PDB entry 8Z6T | electron microscopy, 2.92 A resolution | chains A and B of the 3 polymer chains in the assembly

Chain A:
Name: Spike glycoprotein, Fibritin, Expression Tag
Source organism: Severe acute respiratory syndrome coronavirus 2
UniProt: chimeric construct of P0DTC2, P10104: residues 18-1212 from P0DTC2 (SPIKE_SARS2) positions 14-1208 (UniProt number = residue number - 4); residues 1215-1242 from P10104 positions 458-485 (UniProt number = residue number - 757)
Amino-acid sequence (1299 residues; row label = number of the first residue in the row; numbers below 1 keep their minus sign (Met-6 is residue -6)):
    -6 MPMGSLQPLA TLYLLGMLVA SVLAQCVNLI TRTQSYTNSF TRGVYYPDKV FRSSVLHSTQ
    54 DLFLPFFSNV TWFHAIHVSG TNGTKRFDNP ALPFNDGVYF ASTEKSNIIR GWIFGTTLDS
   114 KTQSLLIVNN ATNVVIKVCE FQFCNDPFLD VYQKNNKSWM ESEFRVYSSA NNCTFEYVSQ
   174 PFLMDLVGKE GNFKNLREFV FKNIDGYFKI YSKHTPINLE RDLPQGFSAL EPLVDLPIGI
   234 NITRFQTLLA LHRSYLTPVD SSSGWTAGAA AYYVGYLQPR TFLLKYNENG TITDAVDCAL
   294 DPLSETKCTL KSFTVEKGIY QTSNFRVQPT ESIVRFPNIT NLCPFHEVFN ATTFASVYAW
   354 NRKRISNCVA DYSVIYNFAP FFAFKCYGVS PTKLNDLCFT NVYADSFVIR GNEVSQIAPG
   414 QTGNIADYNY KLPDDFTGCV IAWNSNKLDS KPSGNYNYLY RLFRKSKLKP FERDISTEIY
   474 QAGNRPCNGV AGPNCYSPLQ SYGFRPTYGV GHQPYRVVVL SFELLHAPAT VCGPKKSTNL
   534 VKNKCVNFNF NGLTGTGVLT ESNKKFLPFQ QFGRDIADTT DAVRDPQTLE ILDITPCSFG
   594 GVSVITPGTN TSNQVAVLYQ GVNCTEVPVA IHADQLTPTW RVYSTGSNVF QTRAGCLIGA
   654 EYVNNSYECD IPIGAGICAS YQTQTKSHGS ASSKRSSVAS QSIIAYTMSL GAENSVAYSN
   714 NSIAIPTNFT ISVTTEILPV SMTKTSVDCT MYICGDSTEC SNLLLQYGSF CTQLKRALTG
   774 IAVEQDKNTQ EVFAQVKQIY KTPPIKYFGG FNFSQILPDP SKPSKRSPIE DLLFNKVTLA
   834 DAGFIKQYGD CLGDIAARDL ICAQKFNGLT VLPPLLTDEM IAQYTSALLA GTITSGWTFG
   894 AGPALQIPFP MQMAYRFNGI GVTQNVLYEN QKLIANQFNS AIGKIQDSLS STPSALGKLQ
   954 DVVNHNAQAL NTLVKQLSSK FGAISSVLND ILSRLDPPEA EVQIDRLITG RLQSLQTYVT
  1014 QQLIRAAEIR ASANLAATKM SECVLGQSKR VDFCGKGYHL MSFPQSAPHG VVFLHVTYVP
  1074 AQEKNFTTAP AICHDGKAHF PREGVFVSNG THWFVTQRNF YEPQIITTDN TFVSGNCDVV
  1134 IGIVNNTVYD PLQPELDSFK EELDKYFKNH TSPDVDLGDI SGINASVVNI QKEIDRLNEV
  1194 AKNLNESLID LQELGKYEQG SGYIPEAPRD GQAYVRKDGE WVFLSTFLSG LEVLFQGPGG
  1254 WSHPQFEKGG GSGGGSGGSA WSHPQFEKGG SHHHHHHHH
Unresolved in the structure: -6 to 332, 529-1292
Construct notes: initiating methionine (-6); expression tag (-5 to 17); variant Ile23 (Thr19 in P0DTC2), Ser28 (Ala27 in P0DTC2), Ala84 (Val83 in P0DTC2), Asp143 (Gly142 in P0DTC2), Gln146 (His in P0DTC2), Val180 (Glu in P0DTC2), Glu183 (Gln in P0DTC2), Glu213 (Val in P0DTC2), Val252 (Gly in P0DTC2), His339 (Gly in P0DTC2), Thr346 (Arg in P0DTC2), Ile368 (Leu in P0DTC2), Phe371 (Ser in P0DTC2), Pro373 (Ser in P0DTC2), Phe375 (Ser in P0DTC2), Ala376 (Thr in P0DTC2), Asn405 (Asp in P0DTC2), Ser408 (Arg in P0DTC2), Asn417 (Lys in P0DTC2), Lys440 (Asn in P0DTC2), Pro445 (Val in P0DTC2), Ser446 (Gly in P0DTC2), Lys460 (Asn in P0DTC2), Asn477 (Ser in P0DTC2), Ala484 (Glu in P0DTC2), Pro486 (Phe in P0DTC2), Ser490 (Phe in P0DTC2), Arg498 (Gln in P0DTC2), Tyr501 (Asn in P0DTC2), His505 (Tyr in P0DTC2), Gly614 (Asp in P0DTC2), Tyr655 (His in P0DTC2), Lys679 (Asn in P0DTC2), His681 (Pro in P0DTC2), His958 (Gln954 in P0DTC2), Lys973 (Asn969 in P0DTC2); conflict Arg478 (Thr in P0DTC2), Gly682 (Arg in P0DTC2), Ser683 (Arg in P0DTC2), Lys768 (Asn764 in P0DTC2), Tyr800 (Asp796 in P0DTC2), Pro821 (Phe817 in P0DTC2), Pro896 (Ala892 in P0DTC2), Pro903 (Ala899 in P0DTC2), Pro946 (Ala942 in P0DTC2), Pro990 (Lys986 in P0DTC2), Pro991 (Val987 in P0DTC2); insertion (685-687, 689); linker (1213-1214)
Curated features (UniProtKB/Swiss-Prot):
  - region: Ser820 to Tyr841 (Fusion peptide 1), Lys839 to Phe859 (Fusion peptide 2), Asp1167 to Glu1206 (Heptad repeat 2)
  - site: Arg819, Ser820 (Cleavage)
  - glycosylation (N-linked (GlcNAc...) asparagine): Asn21 (complex), Asn126 (hybrid), Asn713 (high mannose), Asn721 (hybrid), Asn805 (hybrid), Asn1078 (hybrid), Asn1102 (complex), Asn1138 (complex), Asn1162 (complex), Asn1177 (complex), Asn1198 (complex)
Disulfides: Cys336-Cys361, Cys379-Cys432, Cys391-Cys525, Cys480-Cys488

Chain B:
Name: CYFN1006-1 heavy chain
Source organism: Homo sapiens
Amino-acid sequence (451 residues; row label = number of the first residue in the row; note: 8 numbers in that range are skipped by the numbering (no residue carries them; nothing is unmodelled there)):
     1 QMQLVQSGA
    11 EVKKPGESLK ISCKGSGYTF
    35 SYYWIGWVRQ MPGKGLEWMG IIYPG
    62 DSDTRYSPSF Q
    74 GQVTISADKS ISTAYLHWSS LKASDTAMYY CARQGDLG
  112A D
   112 WILLGYWGQG TLVTVSSAST KGPSVFPLAP SSKSTSGGTA ALGCLVKDYF PEPVTVSWNS
   172 GALTSGVHTF PAVLQSSGLY SLSSVVTVPS SSLGTQTYIC NVNHKPSNTK VDKKVEPKSC
   232 DKTHTCPPCP APELLGGPSV FLFPPKPKDT LMISRTPEVT CVVVDVSHED PEVKFNWYVD
   292 GVEVHNAKTK PREEQYNSTY RVVSVLTVLH QDWLNGKEYK CKVSNKALPA PIEKTISKAK
   352 GQPREPQVYT LPPSRDELTK NQVSLTCLVK GFYPSDIAVE WESNGQPENN YKTTPPVLDS
   412 DGSFFLYSKL TVDKSRWQQG NVFSCSVMHE ALHNHYTQKS LSLSPGK
Unresolved in the structure: 140-143, 147-150, 200-208, 227-458
Disulfides: Cys155-Cys211

How chain A and chain B interact:
Pairs across the interface (17):
  Thr345(A) with Trp112(B), hydrogen bond (backbone-side chain); Ile113(B)
  Thr346(A) with Asp112A(B)
  Lys440(A) with Trp38(B), hydrogen bond (backbone-side chain); Asp62(B), salt bridge; Asp64(B), salt bridge
  Leu441(A) with Trp38(B), hydrophobic; Arg66(B); Trp112(B)
  Lys444(A) with Asp109(B), hydrogen bond (side chain-backbone); Leu110(B), hydrogen bond (side chain-backbone); Gly111(B)
  Pro445(A) with Tyr36(B), hydrophobic; Tyr37(B)
  Ser446(A) with Asp109(B), hydrogen bond
  Pro499(A) with Tyr36(B), hydrophobic
  Arg509(A) with Trp112(B)
Interface residues without a listed pair, chain A (11 interface residues in all): Asn450, Thr500
Interface residues without a listed pair, chain B (14 interface residues in all): Tyr57, Gln107

Overview:
The interface between chain A and chain B involves 11 residues on one side and 14 on the other, with 5
hydrogen bonds and 2 salt bridges. Among the polar pairs are Lys440(A)-Asp62(B), Lys440(A)-Asp64(B) and
Thr345(A)-Trp112(B).
Here chain A is Spike glycoprotein, Fibritin, Expression Tag (Severe acute respiratory syndrome coronavirus 2)
and chain B is CYFN1006-1 heavy chain (Homo sapiens). Entry 8Z6T (Structure of XBB.1.16 RBD in complex with
antibody CYFN1006-1) was determined by electron microscopy.
